Entry 6K0A (electron microscopy, 4.60 A resolution (low resolution: residue-level contacts below are approximate; hydrogen-bond / salt-bridge calls are withheld)); this record covers chains F and Y of the 12 polymer chains in the assembly.

Chain F:
Molecule: Ribonuclease P protein component 1
Organism: Methanocaldococcus jannaschii (strain ATCC 43067 / DSM 2661 / JAL-1 / JCM 10045 / NBRC 100440)
Notes: EC 3.1.26.5; fragment: Rpp29
Reference sequence: Q57903 (RNP1_METJA); numbering as in UniProt (aligned over 1-95)
Amino-acid sequence (95 residues; numbered 1 to 95; the number before each row is that of its first residue):
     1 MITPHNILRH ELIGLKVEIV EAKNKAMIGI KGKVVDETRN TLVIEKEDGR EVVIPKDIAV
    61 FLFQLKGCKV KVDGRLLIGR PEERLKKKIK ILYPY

Chain Y:
Molecule: RPR
Organism: Methanocaldococcus jannaschii
Notes: fragment: rpr
Sequence (258 nucleotides; row label = number of the first residue in the row; numbers below 1 keep their minus sign (G-1 is residue -1)):
    -1 GGAGGGGGCU GGUGACUUUC CCCUCUUUAA GAGGGGAGGA AGUUCCGCCC ACCCCAUUUA
    59 UGGGCAGCGU CCCCUGAGAA GGGGCGGGAG AUGCAGCAGA AACGACACGG CUCCGGAAGA
   119 GAUGACGAUG AUAGUGAAAG UUGAGGACUU CCGGAGAACC GGUGAAACGG GCAUCUCCCC
   179 UGCCCGGGGU GCAAGCCGGU UUCGGCGCUU AGCCGAAUGU CACCGAAAUU ACAGAAGGCG
   239 GGCUAUAGCC CCCAUUUU
What the authors report for this chain:
  - mutagenesis - U42A, U42DEL: decreased catalytic activity
  - catalytic residues: G40, U41, A233, A234 (proposed by the authors, not directly observed)
  - catalytic residues: U42

Interface between chain F and chain Y:
Pairs across the interface (7):
  Lys23(F) - A1(Y)
  Ala26(F) - U254(Y)
  Ala26(F) - U255(Y)
  Asn40(F) - G74(Y)
  Thr41(F) - A75(Y)
  Arg80(F) - U73(Y)
  Arg80(F) - G74(Y)
Interface residues without a listed pair, chain F (7 interface residues in all): Asn24, Thr38
Interface residues without a listed pair, chain Y (7 interface residues in all): G0

In short:
The chain F/chain Y interface involves 7 residues from each chain. From the paper: catalytic residues G40(Y),
U41(Y) and A233(Y) among others; U42A and U42DEL of chain Y reduce catalytic activity.
Chain F is Ribonuclease P protein component 1 (Methanocaldococcus jannaschii (strain ATCC 43067 / DSM 2661 /
JAL-1 / JCM 10045 / NBRC 100440)) and chain Y is RPR (Methanocaldococcus jannaschii); the structure, cryo-EM
structure of an archaeal Ribonuclease P, was determined by electron microscopy (same publication as 6K0B).
